6KNJ - chains A and B; structure by X-ray diffraction, 3.20 A resolution.

[Chain A]
Molecule: UTP--glucose-1-phosphate uridylyltransferase
From: Acinetobacter baumannii
Notes: EC 2.7.7.9
UniProt: X2KZJ9 (X2KZJ9_ACIBA); residues 0-289 here correspond to UniProt positions 1-290 (UniProt number = residue number + 1)
Sequence (290 residues; each row starts with the number of its first residue; numbering starts at 0):
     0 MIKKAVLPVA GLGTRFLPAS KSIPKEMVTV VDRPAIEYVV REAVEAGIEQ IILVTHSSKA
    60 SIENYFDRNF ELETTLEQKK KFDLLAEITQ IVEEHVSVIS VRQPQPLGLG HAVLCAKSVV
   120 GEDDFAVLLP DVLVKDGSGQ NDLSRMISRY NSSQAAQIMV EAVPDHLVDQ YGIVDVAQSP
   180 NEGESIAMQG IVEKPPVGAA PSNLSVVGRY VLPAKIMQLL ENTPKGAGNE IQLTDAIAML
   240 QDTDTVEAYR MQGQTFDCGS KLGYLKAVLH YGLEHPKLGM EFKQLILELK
Not modelled in the structure: 224-228
Differences from the reference sequence: conflict E92 (Pro93 in X2KZJ9), L286 (Gln287 in X2KZJ9)
Residues lining bound ligands: UTP (uridine 5'-triphosphate): P7, V8, A9, G10, L11, G12, T13, R14, K24, E25, Q102, P105, L106, G107, L108, A111, P129, D130, G258

[Chain B]
Molecule: UTP--glucose-1-phosphate uridylyltransferase
From: Acinetobacter baumannii
Notes: EC 2.7.7.9
UniProt: X2KZJ9 (X2KZJ9_ACIBA); residues 0-289 here correspond to UniProt positions 1-290 (UniProt number = residue number + 1)
Sequence (290 residues; each row starts with the number of its first residue; numbering starts at 0):
     0 MIKKAVLPVA GLGTRFLPAS KSIPKEMVTV VDRPAIEYVV REAVEAGIEQ IILVTHSSKA
    60 SIENYFDRNF ELETTLEQKK KFDLLAEITQ IVPEHVSVIS VRQPQPLGLG HAVLCAKSVV
   120 GEDDFAVLLP DVLVKDGSGQ NDLSRMISRY NSSQAAQIMV EAVPDHLVDQ YGIVDVAQSP
   180 NEGESIAMQG IVEKPPVGAA PSNLSVVGRY VLPAKIMQLL ENTPKGAGNE IQLTDAIAML
   240 QDTDTVEAYR MQGQTFDCGS KLGYLKAVLH YGLEHPKLGM EFKQLILELK
Not modelled in the structure: 224-228
Differences from the reference sequence: conflict L286 (Gln287 in X2KZJ9)
Residues lining bound ligands: UTP (uridine 5'-triphosphate): P7, V8, A9, G10, L11, G12, T13, R14, K24, E25, Q102, P105, L106, G107, L108, A111, P129, D130

[Interface between chain A and chain B]
Contacting residue pairs (69; chain A residue first):
  L11(A) with E70(B); L71(B)
  T13(A) with L83(B)
  L16(A) with D31(B); L71(B), hydrophobic; L75(B), hydrophobic; I87(B), hydrophobic
  P17(A) with D31(B); R32(B); Y64(B); E86(B)
  A18(A) with T28(B); D31(B), hydrogen bond (backbone-backbone)
  K20(A) with N63(B); Y64(B), hydrogen bond (side chain-backbone); D66(B), hydrogen bond (side chain-backbone); N68(B), hydrogen bond (backbone-side chain); I87(B), hydrogen bond (side chain-backbone); I90(B)
  S21(A) with S60(B), hydrogen bond (side chain-backbone); N63(B); Y64(B), hydrogen bond (side chain-backbone)
  I22(A) with M26(B); T28(B)
  M26(A) with S21(B); I22(B)
  T28(A) with V27(B); Y263(B), hydrogen bond (backbone-side chain)
  V30(A) with Y263(B); L264(B)
  D31(A) with P17(B); A18(B), hydrogen bond (backbone-backbone); K260(B), salt bridge
  H55(A) with E70(B), salt bridge
  S60(A) with S21(B)
  N63(A) with K20(B); S21(B)
  Y64(A) with P17(B); K20(B), hydrogen bond (backbone-side chain); S21(B)
  D66(A) with K20(B), hydrogen bond (backbone-side chain)
  E70(A) with L11(B); H55(B), salt bridge
  L71(A) with L11(B); T13(B); K20(B)
  T74(A) with L11(B)
  L75(A) with T13(B)
  L83(A) with T13(B); L16(B), hydrophobic
  I87(A) with K20(B)
  K260(A) with D31(B), salt bridge; E86(B), salt bridge; L277(B)
  L261(A) with E280(B); L284(B)
  Y263(A) with T28(B), hydrogen bond (side chain-backbone); V29(B); V30(B); Y263(B), hydrogen bond
  L264(A) with V30(B), hydrophobic
  K265(A) with L284(B)
  L268(A) with F281(B), hydrophobic; I285(B), hydrophobic
  L277(A) with L261(B), hydrophobic
  E280(A) with L261(B)
  K282(A) with K289(B)
  L284(A) with L261(B)
  I285(A) with L268(B), hydrophobic
Interface residues without a listed pair, chain A (47 interface residues in all): R14, V27, R32, E36, F65, N68, I90, P105, H269, F281, L286, L288, K289
Interface residues without a listed pair, chain B (46 interface residues in all): P33, E36, F65, K265, H269, L286, L288

[Overview]
The interface between chain A and chain B involves 47 residues on one side and 46 on the other, with 13
hydrogen bonds and 5 salt bridges. Polar pairs include D31(A)-K260(B), H55(A)-E70(B) and E70(A)-H55(B). Bound
to chain A: UTP. Ligands of chain B: UTP.
Chain A is UTP--glucose-1-phosphate uridylyltransferase and chain B is UTP--glucose-1-phosphate
uridylyltransferase, both from Acinetobacter baumannii; the structure, UTP-bound UGPase from acinetobacter
baumannii, was determined by X-ray diffraction.
